PDB entry 7TE1 | X-ray diffraction, 3.50 A resolution | chains C and F of the 6 polymer chains in the assembly

# Chain C
Protein: Ab17 heavy chain
Organism: Homo sapiens
Amino-acid sequence (223 residues; each row starts with the number of its first residue):
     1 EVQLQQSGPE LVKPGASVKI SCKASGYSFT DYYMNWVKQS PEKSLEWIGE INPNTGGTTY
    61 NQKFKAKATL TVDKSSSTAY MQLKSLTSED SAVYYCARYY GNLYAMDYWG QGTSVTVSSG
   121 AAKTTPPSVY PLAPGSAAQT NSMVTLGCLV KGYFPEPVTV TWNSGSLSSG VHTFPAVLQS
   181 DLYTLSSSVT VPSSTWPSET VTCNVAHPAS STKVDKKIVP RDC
Unresolved in the structure: 1-3, 135-142, 221-223
Disulfide bonds: Cys22-Cys96, Cys148-Cys203

# Chain F
Protein: Ab17 light chain
Organism: Homo sapiens
Amino-acid sequence (214 residues; each row starts with the number of its first residue):
     1 DILMTQSPSS MSVSLGDTVS ITCHASQGIS SNIGWLQQKP GKSFKGLIYH GTNLEDGVPS
    61 RFSGSGSGAD YSLTISSLES EDFADYYCVQ YVQFPYTLGG GTKLEIKRAD GAPTVSIFPP
   121 SSEQLTSGGA SVVCFLNNFY PKDINVKWKI DGSERQNGVL NSWTDQDSKD STYSMSSTLT
   181 LTKDEYERHN SYTCEATHKT STSPIVKSFN RNEC
Unresolved in the structure: 211-214
Disulfide bonds: Cys23-Cys88, Cys134-Cys194

# Chain C / chain F interface
Pairs across the interface - 72 pairs, chain C then chain F:
  Asn35(C) - Tyr96(F)
  Gln39(C) - Gln38(F)
  Gln39(C) - Phe44(F)
  Lys43(C) - Gly100(F)
  Lys43(C) - Gly101(F)
  Leu45(C) - Phe44(F)  hydrophobic
  Leu45(C) - Tyr87(F)  hydrophobic
  Leu45(C) - Leu98(F)
  Trp47(C) - Phe94(F)  hydrophobic
  Trp47(C) - Pro95(F)  hydrophobic
  Trp47(C) - Tyr96(F)
  Glu50(C) - Phe94(F)
  Glu50(C) - Tyr96(F)  hydrogen bond
  Thr59(C) - Phe94(F)
  Tyr95(C) - Gln38(F)
  Tyr95(C) - Phe44(F)
  Tyr99(C) - Tyr91(F)
  Tyr99(C) - Tyr96(F)
  Leu103(C) - Asn32(F)
  Leu103(C) - His50(F)
  Tyr104(C) - Tyr49(F)  hydrophobic
  Tyr104(C) - Tyr91(F)
  Ala105(C) - Ile48(F)
  Ala105(C) - Tyr49(F)  hydrophobic
  Ala105(C) - Tyr91(F)
  Met106(C) - Leu36(F)
  Met106(C) - Gly46(F)
  Met106(C) - Tyr91(F)  hydrogen bond (backbone-side chain)
  Met106(C) - Tyr96(F)  hydrophobic
  Asp107(C) - Lys45(F)
  Asp107(C) - Gly46(F)  hydrogen bond (backbone-backbone)
  Asp107(C) - Glu55(F)
  Tyr108(C) - Lys45(F)
  Trp109(C) - Leu36(F)
  Trp109(C) - Ser43(F)
  Trp109(C) - Phe44(F)  hydrophobic
  Trp109(C) - Lys45(F)
  Gln111(C) - Lys42(F)
  Gln111(C) - Ser43(F)  hydrogen bond (side chain-backbone)
  Tyr130(C) - Glu123(F)
  Tyr130(C) - Gln124(F)
  Tyr130(C) - Ser127(F)  hydrogen bond
  Pro131(C) - Ser121(F)  hydrogen bond (backbone-side chain)
  Leu132(C) - Val133(F)  hydrophobic
  Ala133(C) - Pro119(F)
  Pro134(C) - Pro119(F)
  Thr145(C) - Ser116(F)  hydrogen bond
  Thr145(C) - Phe118(F)
  Thr145(C) - Asn137(F)
  Gly147(C) - Phe135(F)
  Leu149(C) - Ser131(F)
  Leu149(C) - Val133(F)  hydrophobic
  His172(C) - Asn137(F)
  His172(C) - Asn138(F)  hydrogen bond
  His172(C) - Ser174(F)  hydrogen bond
  Phe174(C) - Phe135(F)  hydrophobic
  Phe174(C) - Asn137(F)
  Phe174(C) - Ser162(F)
  Phe174(C) - Thr164(F)
  Phe174(C) - Ser174(F)
  Phe174(C) - Met175(F)
  Phe174(C) - Ser176(F)
  Pro175(C) - Ser162(F)  hydrogen bond (backbone-side chain)
  Pro175(C) - Trp163(F)
  Val177(C) - Leu160(F)  hydrophobic
  Gln179(C) - Leu160(F)
  Thr184(C) - Leu160(F)
  Ser186(C) - Phe135(F)
  Ser186(C) - Ser176(F)  hydrogen bond
  Ser187(C) - Phe135(F)
  Ser188(C) - Phe135(F)
  Ser188(C) - Asn137(F)  hydrogen bond
Also at the interface, not in a pair above, chain C (39 interface residues in all): Asn61, Asn102, Leu146, Lys151, Thr190
Also at the interface, not in a pair above, chain F (45 interface residues in all): Ser9, Gly34, Gly41, Lys103, Thr114, Thr180

# Overview
39 residues of chain C face 45 of chain F across their interface, with 12 hydrogen bonds. Polar pairs include
Glu50(C)-Tyr96(F), Met106(C)-Tyr91(F) and Gln111(C)-Ser43(F).
Here chain C is Ab17 heavy chain and chain F is Ab17 light chain, both from Homo sapiens. Entry 7TE1
(SARS-CoV-2 Receptor Binding Domain in Complex with Ab17) was determined by X-ray diffraction.
